2ZGV - chain A; structure by X-ray diffraction, 2.00 A resolution.

[Chain A]
Protein: Phosphoglycerate kinase 1
From: Homo sapiens
Notes: EC 2.7.2.3
UniProt: P00558 (PGK1_HUMAN); residues 0-416 here correspond to UniProt positions 1-417 (UniProt number = residue number + 1)
Sequence (420 residues; row label = number of the first residue in the row; numbers below 1 keep their minus sign (Gly-3 is residue -3)):
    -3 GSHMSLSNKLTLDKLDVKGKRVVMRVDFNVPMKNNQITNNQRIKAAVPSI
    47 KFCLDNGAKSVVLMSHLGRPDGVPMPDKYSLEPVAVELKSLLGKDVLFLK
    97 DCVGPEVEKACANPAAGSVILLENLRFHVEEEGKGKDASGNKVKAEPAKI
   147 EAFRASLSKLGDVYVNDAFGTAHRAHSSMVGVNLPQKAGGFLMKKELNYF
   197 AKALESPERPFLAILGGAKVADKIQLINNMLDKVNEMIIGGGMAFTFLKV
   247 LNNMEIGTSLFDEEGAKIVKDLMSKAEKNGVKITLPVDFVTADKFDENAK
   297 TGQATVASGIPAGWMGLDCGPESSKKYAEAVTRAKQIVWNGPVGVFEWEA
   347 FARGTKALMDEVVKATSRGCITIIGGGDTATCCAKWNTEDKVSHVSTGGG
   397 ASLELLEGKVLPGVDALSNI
Unresolved in the structure: -3 to 1, 373-384
Differences from the reference sequence: expression tag (-3 to -1)
UniProt features mapped onto this chain:
  - region: Gln37 to Ala42 (Mitochondrial targeting region exposed following cis-trans isomerization by PIN1 and recognized by the TOM complex for mitochondrial translocation of the protein)
  - binding site ((2R)-3-phosphoglycerate): Val22, Asp23, Phe24, Asn25, Gln37, Arg38, Ser61, His62, Gly64, Arg65, Leu121, Arg122, His169, Arg170
  - binding site (ADP): Gly213, Gly237, Phe342
  - binding site (CDP): Gly213, Asp218, Gly237, Gly337, Val339, Phe342
  - binding site (AMP): Ala214, Lys215, Lys219, Gly238, Gly312, Glu343
  - binding site (ATP): Ala214, Lys219, Gly238, Gly312, Glu343, Asp374, Thr375
  - binding site (Mg(2+)): Ala214, Ala217, Asp218, Asp374
  - modified residue: Ser1 (N-acetylserine), Ser3 (Phosphoserine), Lys5 (N6-succinyllysine), Lys10 (N6-acetyllysine), Lys47 (N6-acetyllysine), Lys74 (N6-acetyllysine), Tyr75 (Phosphotyrosine), Lys85 (N6-acetyllysine), Lys90 (N6-acetyllysine), Lys96 (N6-(2-hydroxyisobutyryl)lysine), Lys130 (N6-acetyllysine), Lys145 (N6-acetyllysine), Lys190 (N6-succinyllysine), Tyr195 (Phosphotyrosine), Lys198 (N6-acetyllysine), Ser202 (Phosphoserine), Lys215 (N6-(2-hydroxyisobutyryl)lysine), Lys219 (N6-(2-hydroxyisobutyryl)lysine), Lys266 (N6-acetyllysine), Lys290 (N6-acetyllysine) and 2 more in UniProt
Residues lining bound ligands: ADP (adenosine-5'-diphosphate): Gly213, Ala214, Lys215, Lys219, Gly237, Gly238, Phe241, Leu256, Phe291, Gly312, Leu313, Asp314, Pro338, Val339, Gly340, Val341, Phe342, Glu343
Reported in the primary citation:
  - binding site for ADP: Ala214, Lys219, Gly238, Leu256, Phe291, Gly312, Leu313, Pro338, Val341, Glu343
  - conformationally variable residues (helix shift): Ala164 to Arg170
  - mutagenesis - E343A: decreased catalytic activity on ADP
  - mutagenesis - E343A: decreased catalytic activity on d-ADP
  - catalytic residues: Lys215 (citing earlier work)

[Overview]
Chain A binds ADP. UniProt lists 14 (2R)-3-phosphoglycerate-binding residues, 3 ADP-binding residues, 6
CDP-binding residues and 6 AMP-binding residues. The paper reports the catalytic residue Lys215; E343A reduces
catalytic activity on ADP.
Chain A is Phosphoglycerate kinase 1 (Homo sapiens); the structure, Crystal Structure of human
phosphoglycerate kinase bound to D-ADP, was determined by X-ray diffraction, deposited together with 3C39,
3C3A, 3C3B and 3C3C.
